4WFG - chains B and F of the 6 polymer chains in the assembly; structure by X-ray diffraction, 3.00 A resolution.

[Chain B]
Name: Potassium channel subfamily K member 4
Organism: Homo sapiens
UniProt: Q9NYG8 (KCNK4_HUMAN), isoform Q9NYG8-2; residues 1-290 here = UniProt positions 1-290
Amino-acid sequence (299 residues; each row starts with the number of its first residue):
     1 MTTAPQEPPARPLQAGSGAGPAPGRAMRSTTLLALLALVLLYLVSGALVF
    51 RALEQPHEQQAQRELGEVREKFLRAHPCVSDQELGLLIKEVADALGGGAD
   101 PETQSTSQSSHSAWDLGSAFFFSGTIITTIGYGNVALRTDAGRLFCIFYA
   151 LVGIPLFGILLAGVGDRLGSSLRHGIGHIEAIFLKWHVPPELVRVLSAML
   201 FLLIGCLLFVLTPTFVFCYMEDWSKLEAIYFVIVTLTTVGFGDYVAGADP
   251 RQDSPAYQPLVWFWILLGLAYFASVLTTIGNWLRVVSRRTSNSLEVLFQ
Not modelled in the structure: 1-27, 106-109, 287-299
Differences from the reference sequence: engineered mutation Gln104 (Asn in Q9NYG8), Gln108 (Asn in Q9NYG8); expression tag (291-299)
Ion coordination: Ca2+: Glu58 (shared with 2 residues of chain A); thallium (I) ion site 1: Thr129, Thr238 (shared with 2 residues of chain A); thallium (I) ion site 2: Thr129, Ile130, Thr238, Val239 (shared with 4 residues of chain A); thallium (I) ion site 3: Ile130, Gly131, Val239, Gly240 (shared with 4 residues of chain A); thallium (I) ion site 4: Gly131, Tyr132, Gly240, Phe241 (shared with 4 residues of chain A); thallium (I) ion site 5: Cys218, Trp223
UniProt features mapped onto this chain:
  - binding site (K(+)): Thr103, Thr212, Phe215
  - mutagenesis: Gly98 (G98I: Strongly increases basal level of channel activity, decreases further activation by pressure and abolishes further activation by arachidonic acid), Thr103 (T103C: Loss of voltage-dependent channel gating. Displays linear current-voltage relationship), Thr212 (T212C: Loss of voltage-dependent channel gating. Abolishes activation by arachidonic acid and PIP2)
From the paper describing this entry:
  - conformationally variable residues (helix shift): Gly268

[Chain F]
Name: Anti-traak antibody 13E9 fab fragment light chain
Organism: Mus musculus
Notes: antibody fragment or engineered binder
Amino-acid sequence (211 residues; numbered 1 to 211; the number before each row is that of its first residue):
     1 QIVLTQSPAIMSASPGEKVTMTCSASSSVSYMHWYQQKSGTSPKRWIYDT
    51 SKLASGVPARFSGSGSGTSYSLTISSMEAEDAATYYCQQWSNSPPTFGAG
   101 AKLELKRADAAPTVSIFPPSSEQLTSGGASVVCFLNNFYPKDINVKWKID
   151 GSERQNGVLNSWTDQDSKDSTYSMSSTLTLTKDEYERHNSYTCEATHKTS
   201 TSPIVKSFNRN
Cystine bridges: Cys23-Cys87, Cys133-Cys193

[Chain B / chain F interface]
Pairs across the interface (9; chain B residue first):
  Arg69(B) with Ser91(F)
  Glu70(B) with Ser30(F), hydrogen bond; Tyr31(F); Ser91(F), hydrogen bond
  Arg74(B) with Tyr31(F); Asp49(F), salt bridge
  Asp81(B) with Trp90(F); Ser93(F), hydrogen bond
  Gln82(B) with Ser93(F), hydrogen bond
Interface residues without a listed pair, chain F (8 interface residues in all): His33, Asn92

[Overview]
The interface between chain B and chain F involves 5 residues on one side and 8 on the other; the contacts
include 4 hydrogen bonds and 1 salt bridge. Among the polar pairs are Arg74(B)-Asp49(F), Glu70(B)-Ser30(F) and
Glu70(B)-Ser91(F). From UniProt: 3 K+-binding residues and 3 mutagenesis sites on chain B. The paper reports
conformational variability at Gly268(B).
Chain B is Potassium channel subfamily K member 4 (Homo sapiens) and chain F is Anti-traak antibody 13E9 fab
fragment light chain (Mus musculus); the structure, Human TRAAK K+ channel in a Tl+ bound conductive
conformation, was determined by X-ray diffraction (same publication as 4WFE, 4WFF and 4WFH).
